PDB entry 6Z7L | X-ray diffraction, 1.62 A resolution | chain AAA

# Chain AAA
Molecule: Bromodomain-containing protein 4
Source organism: Homo sapiens
UniProt: O60885 (BRD4_HUMAN); residues 44-168 here = UniProt positions 44-168
Sequence (127 residues; row label = number of the first residue in the row):
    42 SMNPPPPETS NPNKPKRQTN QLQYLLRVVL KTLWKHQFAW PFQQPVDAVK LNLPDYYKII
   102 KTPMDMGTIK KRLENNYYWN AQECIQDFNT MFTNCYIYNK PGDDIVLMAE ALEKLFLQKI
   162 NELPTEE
Construct notes: expression tag (42-43)
Ligand contacts: QAN ((3R,4R)-N-cyclohexyl-4-[[5-(furan-2-yl)-3-methyl-2-oxidanylidene-1H-1,7-naphthyridin-8-yl]amino]-1-methyl-piperidine-3-carboxamide): Trp81, Pro82, Phe83, Gln85, Val87, Leu92, Leu94, Tyr97, Cys136, Tyr139, Asn140, Asp144, Asp145, Ile146, Met149
Swiss-Prot annotation at these positions:
  - site: Asn140 (Acetylated histone binding)
  - cross-link: Lys99 (Glycyl lysine isopeptide (Lys-Gly) (interchain with G-Cter in SUMO2))
  - natural variant: Asp145 (D145G: Found in a patient with a neurodevelopmental syndrome; uncertain significance)
  - mutagenesis: Asn140 (N140A: Abolishes binding to acetylated histones)

# Summary
Bound to chain AAA: compound QAN. UniProt lists one mutagenesis site.
Chain AAA is Bromodomain-containing protein 4 (Homo sapiens); the structure, N-TERMINAL BROMODOMAIN OF HUMAN
BRD4 with GSK789, was determined by X-ray diffraction (same publication as 6Z7M).
